PDB entry 1LO5 | X-ray diffraction, 3.20 A resolution | chains A and B of the 4 polymer chains in the assembly

Chain A:
Molecule: HLA class II histocompatibility antigen, DR alpha chain
Source organism: Homo sapiens
Notes: fragment: extracellular domain
UniProt: P01903 (2DRA_HUMAN); residues 1-182 here correspond to UniProt positions 26-207 (UniProt number = residue number + 25)
Chain sequence (182 residues; numbered 1 to 182; the number before each row is that of its first residue):
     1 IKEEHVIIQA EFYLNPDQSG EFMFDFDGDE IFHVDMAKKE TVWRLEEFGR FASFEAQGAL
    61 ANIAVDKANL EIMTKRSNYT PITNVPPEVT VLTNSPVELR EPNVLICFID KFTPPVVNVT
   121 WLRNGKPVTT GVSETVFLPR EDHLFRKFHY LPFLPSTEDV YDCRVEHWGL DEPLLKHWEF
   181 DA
Unresolved in the structure: 1-3
Cystine bridges: C107-C163
Swiss-Prot annotation at these positions:
  - region: E179 to A182 (Connecting peptide)
  - site: Q9 (Self- and pathogen-derived peptide antigen), G49 (Self-peptide antigen), F51 (Self- and pathogen-derived peptide antigen), A52 (Self-peptide antigen), S53 (Self- and pathogen-derived peptide antigen), E55 (Pathogen-derived peptide antigen), N62 (Self- and pathogen-derived peptide antigen), N69 (Pathogen-derived peptide antigen), R76 (Self- and pathogen-derived peptide antigen)
  - glycosylation (N-linked (GlcNAc...) asparagine): N78, N118
From the paper describing this entry:
  - conformationally variable residues (side-chain flip): K39

Chain B:
Molecule: HLA class II histocompatibility antigen, DR-1 beta chain
Source organism: Homo sapiens
Notes: fragment: extracellular domain
UniProt: P04229 (2B11_HUMAN); residues 1-190 here correspond to UniProt positions 30-219 (UniProt number = residue number + 29)
Chain sequence (190 residues; numbered 1 to 190; the number before each row is that of its first residue):
     1 GDTRPRFLWQ LKFECHFFNG TERVRLLERC IYNQEESVRF DSDVGEYRAV TELGRPDAEY
    61 WNSQKDLLEQ RRAAVDTYCR HNYGVGESFT VQRRVEPKVT VYPSKTQPLQ HHNLLVCSVS
   121 GFYPGSIEVR WFRNGQEEKA GVVSTGLIQN GDWTFQTLVM LETVPRSGEV YTCQVEHPSV
   181 TSPLTVEWRA
Unresolved in the structure: 1-2
Cystine bridges: C15-C79, C117-C173

Interface between chain A and chain B:
Pairs across the interface (105):
  E4(A) - F17(B)  hydrogen bond (backbone-backbone)
  H5(A) - C15(B)
  H5(A) - H16(B)
  H5(A) - F17(B)  hydrogen bond (backbone-backbone)
  V6(A) - C15(B)
  V6(A) - H16(B)
  I7(A) - F13(B)
  I7(A) - E14(B)
  I7(A) - C15(B)  hydrogen bond (backbone-backbone)
  I7(A) - F17(B)  hydrophobic
  I7(A) - Y83(B)  hydrophobic
  I8(A) - F13(B)
  I8(A) - E14(B)
  Q9(A) - L11(B)
  Q9(A) - K12(B)
  Q9(A) - F13(B)  hydrogen bond (backbone-backbone)
  Q9(A) - Y78(B)  hydrogen bond
  A10(A) - L11(B)
  E11(A) - Q10(B)
  E11(A) - L11(B)  hydrogen bond (backbone-backbone)
  F12(A) - L8(B)  hydrophobic
  F12(A) - W9(B)
  F12(A) - Q10(B)
  Y13(A) - L8(B)
  Y13(A) - W9(B)  hydrogen bond (backbone-backbone)
  L14(A) - F7(B)
  L14(A) - L8(B)  hydrophobic
  N15(A) - R6(B)
  N15(A) - F7(B)  hydrogen bond (backbone-backbone)
  P16(A) - P5(B)
  P16(A) - R6(B)
  D17(A) - R6(B)  salt bridge
  F26(A) - T90(B)
  F26(A) - V91(B)
  F26(A) - Y123(B)
  F26(A) - W153(B)  hydrophobic
  D27(A) - Q149(B)
  G28(A) - Q149(B)
  D29(A) - Y123(B)
  D29(A) - Q149(B)  hydrogen bond
  D29(A) - W153(B)
  E30(A) - W153(B)  hydrogen bond (backbone-side chain)
  I31(A) - W153(B)  hydrophobic
  R44(A) - G151(B)  hydrogen bond (side chain-backbone)
  R44(A) - D152(B)
  R44(A) - W153(B)
  L45(A) - R93(B)
  L45(A) - D152(B)
  L45(A) - W153(B)
  F48(A) - F89(B)  hydrophobic
  F48(A) - R93(B)
  F48(A) - W153(B)  hydrophobic
  F51(A) - F89(B)  hydrophobic
  A52(A) - V85(B)  hydrophobic
  D66(A) - W9(B)  hydrogen bond
  D66(A) - L11(B)
  N69(A) - W9(B)
  L70(A) - F7(B)
  L70(A) - L8(B)
  L70(A) - W9(B)  hydrophobic
  L70(A) - Y32(B)  hydrophobic
  M73(A) - W9(B)  hydrophobic
  M73(A) - Y32(B)  hydrophobic
  M73(A) - S37(B)
  T74(A) - F7(B)
  T74(A) - Y32(B)  hydrogen bond
  R76(A) - L53(B)  hydrogen bond (side chain-backbone)
  R76(A) - P56(B)
  R76(A) - D57(B)  salt bridge
  S77(A) - Y32(B)  hydrogen bond
  Y79(A) - F7(B)
  T80(A) - F7(B)
  T80(A) - Y32(B)  hydrogen bond (backbone-side chain)
  T80(A) - N33(B)
  P81(A) - P5(B)  hydrophobic
  P81(A) - R6(B)
  P81(A) - F7(B)  hydrophobic
  P81(A) - N33(B)
  I82(A) - R6(B)  hydrogen bond (backbone-backbone)
  I82(A) - N33(B)  hydrogen bond (backbone-side chain)
  L92(A) - I148(B)  hydrophobic
  T93(A) - Q156(B)
  N94(A) - Q156(B)
  P96(A) - Y102(B)  hydrophobic
  P96(A) - S118(B)
  I106(A) - N150(B)
  T113(A) - Q34(B)
  P115(A) - L8(B)
  R140(A) - K12(B)  hydrogen bond (backbone-side chain)
  E141(A) - E14(B)
  E141(A) - R29(B)  salt bridge
  D142(A) - Q34(B)  hydrogen bond (backbone-side chain)
  H143(A) - Q10(B)  hydrogen bond (backbone-side chain)
  H143(A) - K12(B)
  H143(A) - R29(B)
  L144(A) - Q34(B)
  F145(A) - Q10(B)
  R146(A) - Q149(B)  hydrogen bond
  F148(A) - Q149(B)
  F148(A) - N150(B)
  F148(A) - G151(B)
  Y150(A) - N150(B)  hydrogen bond (side chain-backbone)
  Y150(A) - G151(B)
  Y150(A) - D152(B)  hydrogen bond (side chain-backbone)
  W168(A) - R6(B)
Interface residues without a listed pair, chain A (58 interface residues in all): F24, V85, S95, P114, P139
Interface residues without a listed pair, chain B (47 interface residues in all): T3, R4, F18, G20, I31, E36, N82, S88, S120

Overview:
58 residues of chain A face 47 of chain B across their interface; the contacts include 24 hydrogen bonds and 3
salt bridges. Among the polar pairs are D17(A)-R6(B), R76(A)-D57(B) and E141(A)-R29(B). The paper reports
conformational variability at K39(A).
Here chain A is HLA class II histocompatibility antigen, DR alpha chain and chain B is HLA class II
histocompatibility antigen, DR-1 beta chain, both from Homo sapiens. Entry 1LO5 (Crystal structure of the
D227A variant of Staphylococcal enterotoxin A in complex with human MHC class ...) was determined by X-ray
diffraction.
